PDB entry 6NKR | X-ray diffraction, 2.45 A resolution | chains A and D of the 4 polymer chains in the assembly

Chain A:
Protein: DNA polymerase beta
Organism: Homo sapiens
Notes: EC 2.7.7.7, 4.2.99.-
Reference sequence: P06746 (DPOLB_HUMAN); residue numbers follow UniProt; this construct covers 1-335
Amino-acid sequence (335 residues; numbered 1 to 335; the number before each row is that of its first residue):
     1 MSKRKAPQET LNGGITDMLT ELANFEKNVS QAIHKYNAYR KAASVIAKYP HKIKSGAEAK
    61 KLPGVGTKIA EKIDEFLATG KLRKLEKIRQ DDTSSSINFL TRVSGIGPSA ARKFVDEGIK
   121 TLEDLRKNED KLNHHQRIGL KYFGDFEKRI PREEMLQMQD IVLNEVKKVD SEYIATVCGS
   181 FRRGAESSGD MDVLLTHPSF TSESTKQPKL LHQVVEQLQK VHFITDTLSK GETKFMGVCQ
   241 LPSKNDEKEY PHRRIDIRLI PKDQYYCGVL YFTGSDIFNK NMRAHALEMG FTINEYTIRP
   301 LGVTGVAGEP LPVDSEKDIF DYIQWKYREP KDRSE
Not modelled in the structure: 1-9
Differences from the reference sequence: engineered mutation Met289 (Lys in P06746)
Swiss-Prot annotation at these positions:
  - region: Arg183 to Asp192 (DNA-binding)
  - active site: Lys72 (Nucleophile)
  - binding site (K(+)): Lys60, Leu62, Val65, Thr101, Val103, Ile106
  - binding site (Na(+)): Lys60, Leu62, Val65, Thr101, Val103, Ile106
  - binding site (dATP): Arg149, Ser180, Arg183, Gly189, Asp190
  - binding site (dCTP): Arg149, Ser180, Arg183, Gly189, Asp190
  - binding site (dGTP): Arg149, Ser180, Arg183, Gly189, Asp190, Asp192
  - binding site (dTTP): Arg149, Ser180, Arg183, Gly189, Asp190
  - binding site (Mg(2+)): Asp190, Asp192, Asp256
  - modified residue: Lys72 (N6-acetyllysine), Arg83 (Omega-N-methylarginine), Arg152 (Omega-N-methylarginine)
  - cross-link (Glycyl lysine isopeptide (Lys-Gly)): Lys41 (interchain with G-Cter in ubiquitin), Lys61 (interchain with G-Cter in ubiquitin), Lys81 (interchain with G-Cter in ubiquitin)
  - natural variant: Leu22 (L22P: Found in a gastric cancer sample; uncertain significance), Tyr39 (Y39C: Found in a gastric cancer sample; uncertain significance), Gly118 (G118V: Decreased DNA-directed DNA polymerase activity), Arg137 (R137Q: Decreased function in base-excision repair), Arg149 (R149I: Decreased DNA-directed DNA polymerase activity), Asp160 (D160N: Found in a gastric cancer sample; uncertain significance), Cys239 (C239R: Found in a gastric cancer sample; uncertain significance), Met289 (K289M: Found in a colon cancer sample; uncertain significance; this construct carries the variant), Asn294 (N294D: Found in a gastric cancer sample; uncertain significance), Glu295 (E295K: Found in a gastric cancer sample; uncertain significance)
  - mutagenesis: Phe25 (F25W: No effect on 5'-dRP lyase activity. Decreased ssDNA binding), His34 (H34G: Decreased 5'-dRP lyase activity. Decreased ssDNA binding), Lys35 (K35A: Decreased 5'-dRP lyase activity. Decreased ssDNA binding. Loss of 5'-dRP lyase activity; when associated with A-68 and A-72. Decreased ssDNA binding; when associated with A-68 and A-72 ...), Tyr39 (Y39F: No effect on 5'-dRP lyase activity; Y39Q: Abolishes DNA polymerase and 5'-dRP lyase activity), Lys41 (K41R: Abolishes ubiquitination; when associated with R-61 and R-81), Lys60 (K60A: Decreased 5'-dRP lyase activity. Decreased ssDNA binding), Lys61 (K61R: Abolishes ubiquitination; when associated with R-41 and R-81), Lys68 (K68A: No effect on 5'-dRP lyase activity. Decreased ssDNA binding. Loss of 5'-dRP lyase activity; when associated with A-35 and A-72. Decreased ssDNA binding; when associated with A-35 and A-72 ...), Glu71 (E71Q: No effect on 5'-dRP lyase activity. No effect on structure shown by circular dichroism. No effect on ssDNA binding), Lys72 (K72A: Severely reduced 5'-dRP lyase activity. Does not affect ssDNA binding. Loss of 5'-dRP lyase activity; when associated with A-35 and A-68. Decreased ssDNA binding ...), Glu75 (E75A: Slightly decreased 5'-dRP lyase activity. Decreased ssDNA binding. No effect on structure shown by circular dichroism), Lys81 (K81R: Abolishes ubiquitination; when associated with R-41 and R-61), 5 further mutagenesis entries in UniProt
Metal / ion sites: Na+ site 1: Lys60, Leu62, Val65 (shared with DC3(D) of chain D); Na+ site 2: Thr101, Val103, Ile106 (shared with 1 residue of chain P); Mg2+: Asp190, Asp192 (together with 2'-deoxyguanosine-5'-triphosphate); Na+ site 3: Asp190, Asp192, Asp256 (together with 2'-deoxyguanosine-5'-triphosphate)
Small-molecule neighbours: 2'-deoxyguanosine-5'-triphosphate (DGT): Arg149, Gly179, Ser180, Arg183, Ser188, Gly189, Asp190, Asp192, Tyr271, Phe272, Thr273, Gly274, Ser275, Asp276, Asn279, Arg283

Chain D:
Molecule: 5-nt DNA strand
Sequence (5 nucleotides; row label = number of the first residue in the row):
     1 GTCGG
Metal / ion sites: Na+: DC3 (shared with Lys60(A), Leu62(A), Val65(A) of chain A)

Interface between chain A and chain D:
Pairs across the interface (16; chain A residue first):
  Lys35(A) - DG1(D)  salt bridge to the phosphate
  Ala38(A) - DG1(D)  sugar contact
  Tyr39(A) - DG1(D)  sugar contact
  Pro63(A) - DC3(D)  phosphate contact
  Gly64(A) - DT2(D)  phosphate contact
  Gly64(A) - DC3(D)  hydrogen bond to the phosphate
  Val65(A) - DT2(D)  phosphate contact
  Val65(A) - DC3(D)  phosphate contact
  Gly66(A) - DT2(D)  hydrogen bond to the phosphate
  Gly66(A) - DC3(D)  phosphate contact
  Thr67(A) - DT2(D)  hydrogen bond to the phosphate
  Lys68(A) - DG1(D)  phosphate contact
  Lys68(A) - DT2(D)  hydrogen bond to the phosphate
  Ile69(A) - DG1(D)  phosphate contact
  Ile69(A) - DT2(D)  hydrogen bond to the phosphate
  Glu288(A) - DG5(D)  phosphate contact
Also at the interface, not in a pair above, chain A (15 interface residues in all): Glu26, His34, Leu62, Lys72
Also at the interface, not in a pair above, chain D (5 interface residues in all): DG4

Overview:
Chain A and chain D form an interface of 15 and 5 residues respectively, with 5 hydrogen bonds and 1 salt
bridge. Polar contacts include Gly64(A)-DC3(D), Gly66(A)-DT2(D) and Thr67(A)-DT2(D). Bound to chain A:
2'-deoxyguanosine-5'-triphosphate.
Here chain A is DNA polymerase beta (Homo sapiens) and chain D is a 5-nt DNA strand. Entry 6NKR (Ternary
complex crystal structure of K289M variant of DNA polymerase Beta with dGTP) was determined by X-ray
diffraction (same publication as 6NKS, 6NKT, 6NKU, 6NKV, 6NKW, 6NKX and 3 further entries).
